PDB entry 4BSO | X-ray diffraction, 2.20 A resolution | chain A

# Chain A
Molecule: R-spondin-1
Source organism: Homo sapiens
Notes: fragment: fu1fu2, residues 31-146
UniProtKB: Q2MKA7 (RSPO1_HUMAN); residues 1-116 here correspond to UniProt positions 31-146 (UniProt number = residue number + 30)
Amino-acid sequence (126 residues; each row starts with the number of its first residue; numbers below 1 keep their minus sign (Gly-1 is residue -1)):
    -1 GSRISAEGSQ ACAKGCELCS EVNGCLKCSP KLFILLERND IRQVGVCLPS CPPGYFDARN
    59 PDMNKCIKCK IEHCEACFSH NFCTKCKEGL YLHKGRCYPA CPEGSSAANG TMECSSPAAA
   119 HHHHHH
Unresolved in the structure: -1 to 7, 101-109, 114-124
Disulfide bonds: Cys10-Cys17, Cys14-Cys23, Cys26-Cys45, Cys49-Cys64, Cys67-Cys75, Cys72-Cys81, Cys84-Cys95, Cys99-Cys112
Sequence notes: expression tag (-1 to 0, 117-124)
UniProt features mapped onto this chain:
  - glycosylation: Asn107 (N-linked (GlcNAc...) asparagine)

# Overview
Chain A is R-spondin-1 (Homo sapiens); the structure, Crystal structure of R-spondin 1 (Fu1Fu2) - Native, was
determined by X-ray diffraction, deposited together with 4BSU, 4BSP, 4BSR, 4BSS and 4BST.
